Entry 8P1B (X-ray diffraction, 1.70 A resolution); this record covers chain A.

Chain A:
Molecule: Lysozyme C
From: Gallus gallus
Notes: EC 3.2.1.17
Reference sequence: P00698 (LYSC_CHICK); residues 1-129 here correspond to UniProt positions 19-147 (UniProt number = residue number + 18)
Chain sequence (129 residues; numbered 1 to 129; the number before each row is that of its first residue):
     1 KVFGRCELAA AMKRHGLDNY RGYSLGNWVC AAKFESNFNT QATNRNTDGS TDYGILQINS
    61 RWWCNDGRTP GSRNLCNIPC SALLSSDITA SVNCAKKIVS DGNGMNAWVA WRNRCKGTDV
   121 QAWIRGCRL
Cystine bridges: Cys-6/Cys-127, Cys-30/Cys-115, Cys-64/Cys-80, Cys-76/Cys-94

Overview:
Chain A is Lysozyme C (Gallus gallus); the structure, Lysozyme structure solved from serial crystallography
data collected at 2 kHz with JUNGFRAU detector at MAXIV, was determined by X-ray diffraction (same publication
as 8P1A, 8P1C and 8P1D).
